PDB entry 6CS5 | electron microscopy, 3.24 A resolution | chains A and C of the 3 polymer chains in the assembly

# Chain A
Molecule: viral protein 1
Source organism: Enterovirus D68
UniProt: A0A097BW12 (A0A097BW12_9ENTO); residues 1-297 here correspond to UniProt positions 565-861 (UniProt number = residue number + 564)
Amino-acid sequence (297 residues; numbered 1 to 297; the number before each row is that of its first residue):
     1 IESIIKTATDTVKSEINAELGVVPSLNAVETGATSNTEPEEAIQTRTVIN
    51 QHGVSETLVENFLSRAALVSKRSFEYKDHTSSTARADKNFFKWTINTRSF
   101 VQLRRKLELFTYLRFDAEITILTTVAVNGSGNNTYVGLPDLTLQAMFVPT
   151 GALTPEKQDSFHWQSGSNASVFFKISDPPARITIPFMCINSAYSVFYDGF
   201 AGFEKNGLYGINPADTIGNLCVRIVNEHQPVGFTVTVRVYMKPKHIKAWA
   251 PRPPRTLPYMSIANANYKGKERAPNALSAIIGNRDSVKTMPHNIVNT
Unresolved in the structure: 1-49, 129-132, 297

# Chain C
Molecule: viral protein 2
Source organism: enterovirus D68
UniProt: A0A1I9KXX3 (A0A1I9KXX3_9ENTO); residues 1-248 here correspond to UniProt positions 70-317 (UniProt number = residue number + 69)
Amino-acid sequence (248 residues; each row starts with the number of its first residue):
     1 SPSAEACGYSDRVLQLKLGNSAIVTQEAANYCCAYGEWPNYLPDHEAVAI
    51 DKPTQPETATDRFYTLKSVKWETGSTGWWWKLPDALNNIGMFGQNVQHHY
   101 LYRSGFLIHVQCNATKFHQGALLVVAIPEHQRGAHNTNTSPGFDDIMKGE
   151 EGGTFNHPYVLDDGTSLACATIFPHQWINLRTNNSATIVLPWMNAAPMDF
   201 PLRHNQWTLAIIPVVPLGTRTTSSMVPITVSIAPMCCEFNGLRHAITQ
Unresolved in the structure: 1-14, 27-29, 248

# Interface between chain A and chain C
Residue-residue contacts - 98 pairs, chain A then chain C:
  Thr-111(A) / Glu-129(C)
  Tyr-112(A) / Glu-129(C)  hydrogen bond
  Tyr-112(A) / Met-193(C)  hydrogen bond (side chain-backbone)
  Tyr-112(A) / Asn-194(C)  hydrogen bond
  Tyr-112(A) / Ala-195(C)
  Asn-190(A) / Ala-195(C)
  Asn-190(A) / Ala-196(C)
  Ser-191(A) / Ala-195(C)  hydrogen bond (backbone-backbone)
  Ala-192(A) / Ala-195(C)
  Val-195(A) / Gln-131(C)
  Phe-196(A) / Glu-129(C)
  Phe-196(A) / Gln-131(C)
  Tyr-197(A) / Glu-129(C)
  Tyr-197(A) / Gln-131(C)
  Tyr-197(A) / His-204(C)
  Asp-198(A) / Lys-81(C)  salt bridge
  Asp-198(A) / Glu-129(C)  hydrogen bond (backbone-side chain)
  Asp-198(A) / His-130(C)  hydrogen bond (side chain-backbone)
  Asp-198(A) / Ile-146(C)
  Asp-198(A) / His-204(C)  hydrogen bond (backbone-side chain)
  Asp-198(A) / Asn-205(C)  hydrogen bond (backbone-backbone)
  Asp-198(A) / Thr-208(C)  hydrogen bond
  Gly-199(A) / Arg-203(C)
  Gly-199(A) / His-204(C)
  Phe-200(A) / Gly-142(C)
  Phe-200(A) / Phe-143(C)  hydrophobic
  Phe-200(A) / Arg-203(C)  hydrogen bond (backbone-backbone)
  Gly-202(A) / Arg-203(C)
  Phe-203(A) / Tyr-100(C)  hydrophobic
  Phe-203(A) / Phe-200(C)  hydrophobic
  Phe-203(A) / Arg-203(C)  hydrogen bond (backbone-side chain)
  Glu-204(A) / Arg-203(C)
  Lys-205(A) / Phe-143(C)
  Lys-205(A) / Arg-203(C)
  Tyr-209(A) / His-130(C)  hydrogen bond (side chain-backbone)
  Tyr-209(A) / Gln-131(C)
  Tyr-209(A) / Arg-132(C)  hydrogen bond (side chain-backbone)
  Tyr-209(A) / Pro-141(C)
  Tyr-209(A) / Ile-146(C)
  Gly-210(A) / Gln-131(C)
  Ala-250(A) / Tyr-35(C)
  Ala-250(A) / Met-193(C)  hydrophobic
  Pro-251(A) / Tyr-35(C)
  Pro-251(A) / Ile-172(C)  hydrophobic
  Pro-251(A) / Phe-173(C)
  Arg-252(A) / Pro-128(C)  hydrogen bond (side chain-backbone)
  Arg-252(A) / Glu-129(C)  hydrogen bond (side chain-backbone)
  Arg-252(A) / Asp-163(C)  salt bridge
  Arg-252(A) / Ile-172(C)
  Arg-252(A) / Phe-173(C)
  Pro-253(A) / Thr-165(C)
  Pro-253(A) / Ser-166(C)
  Pro-253(A) / Cys-169(C)
  Pro-253(A) / Ala-170(C)  hydrophobic
  Pro-253(A) / Ile-172(C)
  Pro-253(A) / Phe-173(C)
  Pro-254(A) / Cys-169(C)
  Arg-255(A) / Asp-163(C)  hydrogen bond (side chain-backbone)
  Arg-255(A) / Gly-164(C)
  Arg-255(A) / Thr-165(C)
  Thr-256(A) / Gly-164(C)  hydrogen bond (backbone-backbone)
  Thr-256(A) / Thr-165(C)  hydrogen bond (side chain-backbone)
  Thr-256(A) / Ser-166(C)
  Leu-257(A) / Val-160(C)  hydrophobic
  Leu-257(A) / Gly-164(C)  hydrogen bond (backbone-backbone)
  Met-260(A) / Asn-136(C)
  Met-260(A) / Thr-137(C)
  Met-260(A) / Asn-138(C)
  Asn-264(A) / Gln-131(C)
  Asn-264(A) / Asn-138(C)  hydrogen bond (side chain-backbone)
  Asn-264(A) / Thr-139(C)
  Asn-264(A) / Ser-140(C)  hydrogen bond
  Ala-265(A) / Gln-131(C)
  Ala-265(A) / Arg-132(C)
  Ala-265(A) / Gly-133(C)
  Ala-265(A) / Asp-163(C)
  Asn-266(A) / Gly-133(C)
  Asn-266(A) / Ala-134(C)  hydrogen bond (side chain-backbone)
  Asn-266(A) / Thr-137(C)  hydrogen bond (side chain-backbone)
  Asn-266(A) / Asn-138(C)
  Asn-266(A) / Thr-139(C)  hydrogen bond (side chain-backbone)
  Tyr-267(A) / Gly-133(C)
  Tyr-267(A) / Ala-134(C)
  Tyr-267(A) / His-135(C)
  Tyr-267(A) / Asn-136(C)  hydrogen bond (backbone-backbone)
  Tyr-267(A) / His-157(C)  hydrogen bond
  Tyr-267(A) / Val-160(C)  hydrophobic
  Tyr-267(A) / Asp-162(C)  hydrogen bond
  Tyr-267(A) / Asp-163(C)
  Tyr-267(A) / Gly-164(C)
  Lys-268(A) / His-135(C)
  Lys-268(A) / Asn-136(C)  hydrogen bond
  Leu-277(A) / His-135(C)
  Leu-277(A) / His-157(C)
  Leu-277(A) / Tyr-159(C)
  Leu-277(A) / Val-160(C)  hydrophobic
  Ile-280(A) / Tyr-159(C)  hydrogen bond (backbone-side chain)
  Ile-280(A) / Val-160(C)  hydrophobic
Also at the interface, not in a pair above, chain A (39 interface residues in all): Ser-194, Ser-261, Ala-263, Ser-278, Ala-279, Ile-281
Also at the interface, not in a pair above, chain C (45 interface residues in all): Ile-127, Met-147, Asn-156, Trp-207

# Overview
The interface between chain A and chain C involves 39 residues on one side and 45 on the other, with 29
hydrogen bonds and 2 salt bridges. Polar contacts include Asp-198(A)/Lys-81(C), Arg-252(A)/Asp-163(C) and
Tyr-112(A)/Glu-129(C).
Here chain A is viral protein 1 (Enterovirus D68) and chain C is viral protein 2 (enterovirus D68). Entry 6CS5
(CryoEM structure of human enterovirus D68 abortive product 2 (pH 7.2 and 4 degrees Celsius)) was determined
by electron microscopy, deposited together with 6CRP, 6CRR, 6CRS, 6CRU, 6CS3, 6CS4 and 5 further entries.
